5WKH - chains A and C of the 5 polymer chains in the assembly; structure by X-ray diffraction, 3.20 A resolution.

== Chain A ==
Name: HLA class I histocompatibility antigen, A-11 alpha chain
Organism: Homo sapiens
UniProt: P13746 (1A11_HUMAN), isoform P13746-2; residues 1-274 here correspond to UniProt positions 25-298 (UniProt number = residue number + 24)
Sequence (274 residues; row label = number of the first residue in the row):
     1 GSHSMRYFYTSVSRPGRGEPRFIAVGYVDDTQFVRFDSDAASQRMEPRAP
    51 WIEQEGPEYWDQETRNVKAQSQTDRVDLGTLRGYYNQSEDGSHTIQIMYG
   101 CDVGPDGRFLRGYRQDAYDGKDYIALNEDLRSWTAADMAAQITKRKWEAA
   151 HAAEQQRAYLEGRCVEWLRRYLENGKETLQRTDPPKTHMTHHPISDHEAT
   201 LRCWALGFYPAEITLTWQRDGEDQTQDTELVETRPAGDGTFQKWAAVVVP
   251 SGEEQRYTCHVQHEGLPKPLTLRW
Disulfide bonds: Cys-101/Cys-164, Cys-203/Cys-259
Reported in the primary citation:
  - mutagenesis - R65A, K68A: decreased binding to D13
  - mutagenesis - Q72A: increased binding to D13

== Chain C ==
Name: GTS3 peptide
Sequence (10 residues; each row starts with the number of its first residue):
     1 GTSGSPIINR
Reported in the primary citation:
  - conformationally variable residues: Pro-6

== Interface between chain A and chain C ==
Residue-residue contacts - 46 pairs, chain A then chain C:
  Met-5(A) / Gly-1(C)
  Tyr-7(A) / Gly-1(C)  hydrogen bond (side chain-backbone)
  Tyr-7(A) / Thr-2(C)
  Tyr-9(A) / Thr-2(C)
  Met-45(A) / Thr-2(C)
  Glu-63(A) / Gly-1(C)
  Glu-63(A) / Thr-2(C)  hydrogen bond (side chain-backbone)
  Asn-66(A) / Thr-2(C)  hydrogen bond
  Asn-66(A) / Ser-3(C)
  Asn-66(A) / Gly-4(C)
  Asn-66(A) / Ile-7(C)
  Ala-69(A) / Ile-7(C)
  Gln-70(A) / Ile-7(C)
  Gln-70(A) / Arg-10(C)
  Thr-73(A) / Ile-7(C)
  Thr-73(A) / Ile-8(C)
  Thr-73(A) / Asn-9(C)
  Asp-74(A) / Arg-10(C)  salt bridge
  Val-76(A) / Asn-9(C)
  Asp-77(A) / Asn-9(C)  hydrogen bond
  Asp-77(A) / Arg-10(C)  salt bridge
  Thr-80(A) / Arg-10(C)
  Leu-81(A) / Arg-10(C)
  Tyr-84(A) / Arg-10(C)  hydrogen bond (side chain-backbone)
  Ile-95(A) / Arg-10(C)
  Ile-97(A) / Arg-10(C)
  Tyr-99(A) / Thr-2(C)
  Tyr-99(A) / Ser-3(C)  hydrogen bond (side chain-backbone)
  Arg-114(A) / Arg-10(C)
  Asp-116(A) / Arg-10(C)  salt bridge
  Thr-143(A) / Arg-10(C)  hydrogen bond (side chain-backbone)
  Lys-146(A) / Arg-10(C)  hydrogen bond (side chain-backbone)
  Trp-147(A) / Ile-8(C)
  Trp-147(A) / Asn-9(C)  hydrogen bond (side chain-backbone)
  Trp-147(A) / Arg-10(C)
  Ala-150(A) / Ile-8(C)  hydrophobic
  Ala-152(A) / Pro-6(C)
  Ala-152(A) / Ile-8(C)  hydrophobic
  Gln-155(A) / Ser-5(C)
  Gln-155(A) / Pro-6(C)
  Gln-156(A) / Pro-6(C)
  Tyr-159(A) / Gly-1(C)  hydrogen bond (side chain-backbone)
  Tyr-159(A) / Thr-2(C)
  Tyr-159(A) / Ser-3(C)
  Trp-167(A) / Gly-1(C)
  Tyr-171(A) / Gly-1(C)  hydrogen bond (side chain-backbone)
Interface residues without a listed pair, chain A (32 interface residues in all): Tyr-59, Tyr-123

== Summary ==
Chain A and chain C form an interface of 32 and 10 residues respectively, with 11 hydrogen bonds and 3 salt
bridges. Among the polar pairs are Asp-74(A)/Arg-10(C), Asp-77(A)/Arg-10(C) and Asp-116(A)/Arg-10(C). The
paper reports that R65A and K68A of chain A reduce binding to D13; conformational variability at Pro-6(C).
Chain A is HLA class I histocompatibility antigen, A-11 alpha chain (Homo sapiens) and chain C is GTS3
peptide; the structure, D30 TCR in complex with HLA-A*11:01-GTS3, was determined by X-ray diffraction together
with 5WJL, 5WJN and 5WKF from the same study.
